Entry 5XOG (X-ray diffraction, 3.00 A resolution); this record covers chains A and T of the 17 polymer chains in the assembly.

# Chain A
Protein: DNA-directed RNA polymerase subunit
Source organism: Komagataella phaffii (strain GS115 / ATCC 20864)
Notes: EC 2.7.7.6
Reference sequence: C4R4Y0 (C4R4Y0_KOMPG); numbering as in UniProt (aligned over 1-1743)
Sequence (1743 residues; each row starts with the number of its first residue):
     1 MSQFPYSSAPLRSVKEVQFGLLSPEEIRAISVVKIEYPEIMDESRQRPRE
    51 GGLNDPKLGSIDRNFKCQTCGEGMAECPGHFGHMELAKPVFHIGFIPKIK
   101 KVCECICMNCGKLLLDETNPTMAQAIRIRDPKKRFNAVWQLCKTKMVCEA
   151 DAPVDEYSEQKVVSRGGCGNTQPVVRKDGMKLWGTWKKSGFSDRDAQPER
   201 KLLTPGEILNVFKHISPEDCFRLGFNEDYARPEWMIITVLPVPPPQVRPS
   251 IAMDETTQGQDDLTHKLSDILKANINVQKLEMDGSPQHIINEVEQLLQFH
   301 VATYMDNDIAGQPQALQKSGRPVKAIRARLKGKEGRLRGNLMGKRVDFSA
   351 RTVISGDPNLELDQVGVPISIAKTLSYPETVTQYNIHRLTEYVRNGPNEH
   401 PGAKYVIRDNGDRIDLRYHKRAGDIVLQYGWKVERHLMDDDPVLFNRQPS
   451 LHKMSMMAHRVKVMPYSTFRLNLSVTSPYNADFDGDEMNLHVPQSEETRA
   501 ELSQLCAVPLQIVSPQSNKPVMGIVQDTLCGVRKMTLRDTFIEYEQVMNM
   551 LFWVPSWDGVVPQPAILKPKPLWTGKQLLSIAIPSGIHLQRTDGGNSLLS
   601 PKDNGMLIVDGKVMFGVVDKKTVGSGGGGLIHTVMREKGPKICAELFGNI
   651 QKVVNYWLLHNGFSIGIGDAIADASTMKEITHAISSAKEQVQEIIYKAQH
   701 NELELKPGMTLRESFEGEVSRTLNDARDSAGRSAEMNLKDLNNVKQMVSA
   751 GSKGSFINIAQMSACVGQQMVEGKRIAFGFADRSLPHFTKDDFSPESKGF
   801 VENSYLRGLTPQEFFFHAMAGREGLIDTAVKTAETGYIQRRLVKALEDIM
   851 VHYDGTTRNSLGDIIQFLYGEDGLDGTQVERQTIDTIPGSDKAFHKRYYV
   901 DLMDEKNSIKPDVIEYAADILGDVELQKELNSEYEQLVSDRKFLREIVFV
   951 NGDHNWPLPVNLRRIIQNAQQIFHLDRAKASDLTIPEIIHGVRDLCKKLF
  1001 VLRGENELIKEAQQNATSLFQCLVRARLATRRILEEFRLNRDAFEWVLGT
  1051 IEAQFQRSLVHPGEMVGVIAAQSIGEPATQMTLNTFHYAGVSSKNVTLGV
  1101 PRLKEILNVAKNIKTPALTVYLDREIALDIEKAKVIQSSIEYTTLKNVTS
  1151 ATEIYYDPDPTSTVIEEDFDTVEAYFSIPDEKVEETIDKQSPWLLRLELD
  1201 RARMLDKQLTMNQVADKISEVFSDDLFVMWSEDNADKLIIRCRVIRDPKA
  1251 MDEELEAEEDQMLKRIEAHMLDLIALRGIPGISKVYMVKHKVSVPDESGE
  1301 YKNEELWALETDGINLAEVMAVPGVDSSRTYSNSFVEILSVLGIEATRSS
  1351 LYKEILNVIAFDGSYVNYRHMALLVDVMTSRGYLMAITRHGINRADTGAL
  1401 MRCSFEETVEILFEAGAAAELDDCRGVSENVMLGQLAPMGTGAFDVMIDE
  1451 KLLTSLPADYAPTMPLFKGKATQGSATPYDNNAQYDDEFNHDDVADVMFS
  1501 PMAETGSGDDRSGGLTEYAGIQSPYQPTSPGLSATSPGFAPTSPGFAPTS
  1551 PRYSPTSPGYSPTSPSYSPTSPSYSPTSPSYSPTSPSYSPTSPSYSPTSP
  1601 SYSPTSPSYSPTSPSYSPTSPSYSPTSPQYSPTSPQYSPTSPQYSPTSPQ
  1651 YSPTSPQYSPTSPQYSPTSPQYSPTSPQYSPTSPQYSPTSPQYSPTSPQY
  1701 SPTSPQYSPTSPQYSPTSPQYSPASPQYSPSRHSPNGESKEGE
Not modelled in the structure: 1, 154-160, 190-193, 1082-1094, 1178-1189, 1246-1257, 1464-1743
Bound ions: Zn2+ site 1: Cys67, Cys70, Cys77, His80; Zn2+ site 2: Cys107, Cys110, Cys148, Cys168; Mg2+: Asp482, Asp484, Asp486 (together with AMP-CPP) (shared with 1 residue of chain P)
Ligand contacts: AMP-CPP (APC; diphosphomethylphosphonic acid adenosyl ester): Arg447, Pro449, Asn480, Asp482, Asp484, Thr832, Gln1080

# Chain T
Molecule: 39-nt DNA strand
Sequence (39 nucleotides; numbered -21 to 17; the number before each row is that of its first residue; numbers below 1 keep their minus sign (DC-21 is residue -21)):
   -21 CACTCTACCGATAAGCAGAGCTACCTCTCGATTTTTGGT
Not modelled in the structure: 11-17

# How chain A and chain T interact
Residue-residue contacts - 22 pairs, chain A then chain T:
  Met253(A) with DT10(T), base contact
  Ala310(A) with DG-4(T), phosphate contact
  Arg327(A) with DA-3(T), salt bridge to the phosphate
  Lys331(A) with DG-2(T), salt bridge to the phosphate
  Lys333(A) with DT0(T), salt bridge to the phosphate; DA1(T), salt bridge to the phosphate
  Arg338(A) with DC-1(T), salt bridge to the phosphate; DA1(T), salt bridge to the phosphate
  Arg345(A) with DC3(T), salt bridge to the phosphate
  Arg351(A) with DC3(T), hydrogen bond to the sugar
  Gln448(A) with DC2(T), sugar contact
  Pro449(A) with DA1(T), base contact
  Thr832(A) with DT0(T), hydrogen bond to the base
  Ala833(A) with DT0(T), sugar contact
  Gly836(A) with DT0(T), sugar contact
  Tyr837(A) with DG-2(T), sugar contact; DC-1(T), sugar contact; DT0(T), sugar contact
  Arg1389(A) with DA-3(T), hydrogen bond to the sugar
  Glu1406(A) with DG-2(T), sugar contact
  Glu1407(A) with DA-3(T), phosphate contact; DG-2(T), hydrogen bond to the phosphate
Also at the interface, not in a pair above, chain A (19 interface residues in all): Ser319, Glu1410
Also at the interface, not in a pair above, chain T (10 interface residues in all): DA-5

# Overview
The interface between chain A and chain T involves 19 residues on one side and 10 on the other, with 4
hydrogen bonds and 7 salt bridges. Polar contacts include Thr832(A)-DT0(T), Arg351(A)-DC3(T) and
Arg1389(A)-DA-3(T). Chain A binds AMP-CPP.
Chain A is DNA-directed RNA polymerase subunit (Komagataella phaffii (strain GS115 / ATCC 20864)) and chain T
is a 39-nt DNA strand; the structure, RNA Polymerase II elongation complex bound with Spt5 KOW5 and Elf1, was
determined by X-ray diffraction, deposited together with 5XON.
